Entry 7YOU (electron microscopy, 3.41 A resolution); this record covers chains D and B of the 5 polymer chains in the assembly.

Chain D (and B):
Name: NDV P protein
Organism: Avian orthoavulavirus 1
Notes: chain B of this document is another copy of the same molecule, construct and numbering; everything in this record applies to it too
Reference sequence: A0A0S2UXI9 (A0A0S2UXI9_9MONO); residues 1-399 here = UniProt positions 1-399
Sequence (399 residues; each row starts with the number of its first residue):
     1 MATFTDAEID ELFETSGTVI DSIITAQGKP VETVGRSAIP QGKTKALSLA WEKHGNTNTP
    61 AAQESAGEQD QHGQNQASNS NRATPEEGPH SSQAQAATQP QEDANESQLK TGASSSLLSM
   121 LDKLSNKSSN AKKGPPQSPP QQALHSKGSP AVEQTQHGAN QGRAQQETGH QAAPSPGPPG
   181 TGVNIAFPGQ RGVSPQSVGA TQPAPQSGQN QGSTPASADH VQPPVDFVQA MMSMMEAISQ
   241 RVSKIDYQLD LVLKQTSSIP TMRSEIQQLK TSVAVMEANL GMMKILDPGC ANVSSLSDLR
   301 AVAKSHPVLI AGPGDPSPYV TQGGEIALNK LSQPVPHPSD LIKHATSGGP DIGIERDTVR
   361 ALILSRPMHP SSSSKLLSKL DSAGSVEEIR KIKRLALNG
Unresolved in the structure: 1-258, 313-399 (chain B: 1-260, 302-399)

Chain D / chain B interface:
Contacting residue pairs (7):
  Arg263(D) - Thr261(B)
  Lys270(D) - Gln267(B)
  Lys270(D) - Gln268(B)
  Ser295(D) - Leu299(B)
  Leu296(D) - Leu299(B)  hydrogen bond (backbone-backbone)
  Ser297(D) - Arg300(B)
  Arg300(D) - Arg300(B)
Other interface residues (no listed pair), chain D (9 interface residues in all): Met262, Val273, Leu286
Other interface residues (no listed pair), chain B (7 interface residues in all): Leu286, Ala301

Summary:
Chain D and chain B form an interface of 9 and 7 residues respectively, with 1 hydrogen bond. The
hydrogen-bonded pair Leu296(D)-Leu299(B) is a backbone contact.
Chain D and chain B are both NDV P protein (Avian orthoavulavirus 1); the structure, Cryo-EM structure of RNA
polymerase in complex with P protein tetramer of Newcastle disease virus, was determined by electron
microscopy (same publication as 7YOT and 7YOV).
